PDB entry 5B5N | X-ray diffraction, 3.30 A resolution | chains L and H of the 36 polymer chains in the assembly

[Chain L]
Name: Photosynthetic reaction center L subunit
Source organism: Thermochromatium tepidum
UniProtKB: D2Z0P3 (D2Z0P3_THETI); numbering as in UniProt (aligned over 1-281)
Chain sequence (281 residues; numbered 1 to 281; the number before each row is that of its first residue):
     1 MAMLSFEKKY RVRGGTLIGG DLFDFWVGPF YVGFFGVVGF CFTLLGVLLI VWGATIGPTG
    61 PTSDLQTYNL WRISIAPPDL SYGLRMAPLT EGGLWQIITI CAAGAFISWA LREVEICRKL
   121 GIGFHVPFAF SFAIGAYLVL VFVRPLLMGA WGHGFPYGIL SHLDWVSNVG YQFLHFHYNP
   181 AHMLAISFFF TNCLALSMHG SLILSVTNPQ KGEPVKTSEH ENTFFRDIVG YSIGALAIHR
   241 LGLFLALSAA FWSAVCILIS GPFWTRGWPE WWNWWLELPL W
Not modelled in the structure: 1
Bound ions: barium ion site 1: Pro61, Gln66 (shared with 1 residue of chain A); barium ion site 2: Gln172, Thr265 (shared with 1 residue of chain C); Fe ion: His199, His239 (shared with 3 residues of chain M); barium ion site 3 near Trp281 (its only coordinating residue here)
Residues lining bound ligands:
  - bacteriochlorophyll a (BCL), molecule 1: Val47, Tyr137, Leu140, Phe155, Ile159, Leu160, His162, Leu163, Val166
  - bacteriochlorophyll a (BCL), molecule 2: Phe106, Phe130, Ala133, Ile134, Ala136, Tyr137, Leu140, Trp165, Val166, Ser167, Val169, Gly170, Tyr171, Phe176, His177, His182, Ala185, Ile186, Phe189, Phe190, Ser253, Ala254, Cys256, Ile257
  - bacteriochlorophyll a (BCL), molecule 3: Val166, His177, Phe190
  - bacteriochlorophyll a (BCL), molecule 4: His177, His182, Met183, Ile186, Ser187, Phe190, Thr191
  - bacteriopheophytin a (BPH), molecule 1: Phe42, Thr43, Gly46, Val47, Ile98, Cys101, Ala102, Ala105, Phe106, Trp109, Glu113, Val126, Ala129, Phe130, Phe132, Ala133, Tyr137, Tyr157, Gly158, Ile159, His162, Ala246, Leu247, Ala250
  - bacteriopheophytin a (BPH), molecule 2: Phe190, Cys193, Leu194, Ser197, Met198, Ile228, Val229
  - menaquinone 8 (MQ8): Phe30, Phe40, Leu44, Trp109
  - Ubiquinone-8 (UQ8): Phe132, Phe188, Thr191, Leu194, Met198, His199, Leu202, Ile203, Glu221, Asn222, Phe225, Tyr231, Ser232, Ile233, Gly234, Ala235, Ile238, Arg240, Leu241, Leu243, Phe244, Leu247, Ser248, Phe251, Trp252

[Chain H]
Name: Photosynthetic reaction center H subunit
Source organism: Thermochromatium tepidum
UniProtKB: D2Z0P9 (D2Z0P9_THETI); residue numbers follow UniProt; this construct covers 1-259
Chain sequence (259 residues; each row starts with the number of its first residue):
     1 MSAGITHYID AAQITIWAFW LFFFGLIIYL RREDKREGYP LDSDRTERSG GRVKVVGFPD
    61 LPDPKTFVLP HNGGTVVAPR VEAPVAVNAT PFSPAPGSPL VPNGDPMLSG FGPAASPDRP
   121 KHCDLTFEGL PKIVPMRVAK EFSIAEGDPD PRGMTVVGLD GEVAGTVSDV WVDRSEPQIR
   181 YLEVEVAANK KKVLLPIGFS RFDKKARKVK VDAIKAAHFA NVPTLSNPDQ VTLYEEDKVC
   241 AYYAGGKLYA TAERAGPLL
Not modelled in the structure: 1

[How chain L and chain H interact]
Pairs across the interface (69; chain L residue first):
  Ala2(L) - Leu41(H)  hydrophobic
  Ala2(L) - Asp42(H)
  Met3(L) - Leu41(H)
  Met3(L) - Asp42(H)  hydrogen bond (backbone-backbone)
  Leu4(L) - Gly38(H)
  Leu4(L) - Leu41(H)  hydrophobic
  Ser5(L) - Gly38(H)  hydrogen bond (backbone-backbone)
  Ser5(L) - Pro40(H)
  Ser5(L) - Glu82(H)  hydrogen bond
  Phe6(L) - Gly38(H)
  Lys8(L) - Asp42(H)
  Lys8(L) - Val87(H)
  Lys8(L) - Phe111(H)
  Lys9(L) - Phe111(H)
  Lys9(L) - Gly112(H)  hydrogen bond (backbone-backbone)
  Lys9(L) - Ala115(H)
  Lys9(L) - Ser116(H)
  Lys9(L) - Pro117(H)
  Tyr10(L) - Gly112(H)
  Tyr10(L) - Ala115(H)  hydrophobic
  Arg11(L) - Gly97(H)
  Arg11(L) - Pro99(H)
  Arg11(L) - Leu100(H)  hydrogen bond (backbone-backbone)
  Arg11(L) - Phe111(H)
  Val12(L) - Pro99(H)
  Val12(L) - Leu100(H)
  Val12(L) - Phe111(H)  hydrophobic
  Val12(L) - Gly112(H)
  Val12(L) - Leu248(H)  hydrophobic
  Val12(L) - Tyr249(H)
  Arg13(L) - Phe92(H)
  Arg13(L) - Pro99(H)
  Arg13(L) - Leu100(H)  hydrogen bond (backbone-backbone)
  Arg13(L) - Val101(H)
  Gly14(L) - Ala255(H)
  Gly15(L) - Leu248(H)
  Gly15(L) - Ala255(H)  hydrogen bond (backbone-backbone)
  Thr16(L) - Gly256(H)
  Thr16(L) - Pro257(H)
  Leu17(L) - Pro257(H)
  Leu17(L) - Leu258(H)  hydrogen bond (backbone-backbone)
  Leu17(L) - Leu259(H)
  Ile18(L) - Leu259(H)
  Gly19(L) - Leu259(H)
  Gly20(L) - Pro257(H)
  Asp21(L) - Phe92(H)
  Asp24(L) - Pro99(H)
  Phe25(L) - Gly97(H)
  Trp26(L) - Gly97(H)  hydrogen bond (backbone-backbone)
  Trp26(L) - Pro99(H)  hydrophobic
  Arg118(L) - Arg254(H)  hydrogen bond (side chain-backbone)
  Arg118(L) - Gly256(H)
  Lys119(L) - Pro113(H)
  Thr207(L) - Phe67(H)
  Asn208(L) - Lys65(H)  hydrogen bond
  Pro214(L) - Val68(H)
  Pro214(L) - Pro70(H)  hydrophobic
  Val215(L) - Phe67(H)  hydrophobic
  Val215(L) - Val68(H)  hydrogen bond (backbone-backbone)
  Val215(L) - Pro70(H)
  Ser218(L) - Ser175(H)
  Ser218(L) - Glu176(H)
  Glu219(L) - Thr126(H)
  Glu219(L) - Phe127(H)  hydrogen bond (side chain-backbone)
  Glu219(L) - Ser175(H)  hydrogen bond
  His220(L) - Phe127(H)
  Asn222(L) - Ser175(H)
  Asn222(L) - Glu176(H)  hydrogen bond
  Ala235(L) - Glu176(H)  hydrogen bond (backbone-side chain)
Other interface residues (no listed pair), chain L (39 interface residues in all): Leu120, Gly121, Thr217, Glu221, Gly234, Leu236
Other interface residues (no listed pair), chain H (41 interface residues in all): Glu37, Tyr39, Leu69, Pro102, Arg174, Gln178, Ala244, Lys247

[Overview]
39 residues of chain L face 41 of chain H across their interface, with 16 hydrogen bonds. Polar pairs include
Ser5(L)-Glu82(H), Arg118(L)-Arg254(H) and Asn208(L)-Lys65(H). Chain L binds 4 copies of bacteriochlorophyll a,
bacteriopheophytin a, Ubiquinone-8 and menaquinone 8.
Here chain L is Photosynthetic reaction center L subunit and chain H is Photosynthetic reaction center H
subunit, both from Thermochromatium tepidum. Entry 5B5N (Crystal structure of the Ba-substituted LH1-RC
complex from Tch. tepidum) was determined by X-ray diffraction together with 5B5M from the same study.
